PDB entry 2GAK | X-ray diffraction, 2.00 A resolution | chains A and B

[Chain A (and B)]
Protein: beta-1,6-N-acetylglucosaminyltransferase
Source organism: Mus musculus
Notes: EC 2.4.1.102; chain B of this document is another copy of the same molecule, construct and numbering; everything in this record applies to it too
UniProtKB: Q09324 (GCNT1_MOUSE); residues 38-428 here = UniProt positions 38-428
Chain sequence (391 residues; each row starts with the number of its first residue):
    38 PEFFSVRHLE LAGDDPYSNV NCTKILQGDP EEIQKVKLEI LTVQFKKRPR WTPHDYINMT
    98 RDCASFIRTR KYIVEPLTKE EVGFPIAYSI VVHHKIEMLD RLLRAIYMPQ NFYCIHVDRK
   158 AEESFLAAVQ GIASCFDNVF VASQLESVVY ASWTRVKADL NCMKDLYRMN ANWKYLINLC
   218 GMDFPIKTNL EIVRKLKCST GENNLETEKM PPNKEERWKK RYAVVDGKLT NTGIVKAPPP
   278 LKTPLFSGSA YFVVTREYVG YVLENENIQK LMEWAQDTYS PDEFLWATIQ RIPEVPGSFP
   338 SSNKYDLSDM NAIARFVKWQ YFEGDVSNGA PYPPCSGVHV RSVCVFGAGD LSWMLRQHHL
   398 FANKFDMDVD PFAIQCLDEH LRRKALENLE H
Not modelled in the structure: 38-43, 49-55, 425-428 (chain B: 38-43, 49-55, 75-84, 425-428)
UniProt features mapped onto this chain:
  - active site: Glu320 (Nucleophile)
  - binding site (UDP-N-acetyl-alpha-D-glucosamine): Val128 to His130, Asp155 to Lys157, Tyr187, Arg378, Lys401
  - binding site (a glycoprotein): Glu243, Asn250, Lys251, Arg254, Glu320, Lys341, Tyr358
  - glycosylation (N-linked (GlcNAc...) asparagine): Asn58, Asn95
  - mutagenesis: Cys217 (C217S: Protects from inactivation caused by air oxidation or thiol-reactive agents. Reduces the affinity for UDP-GlcNAc; when associated with A-378. Abolishes binding to UDP-GlcNAc ...), Arg378 (R378A: Loss of catalytic activity; when associated with S-217 and A-401. Reduces the affinity for UDP-GlcNAc; when associated with S-217), Lys401 (K401A: Loss of catalytic activity; when associated with S-217 and A-378. Abolishes binding to UDP-GlcNAc; when associated with S-217)
Disulfide bonds: Cys59-Cys413, Cys100-Cys172, Cys151-Cys199, Cys372-Cys381
Glycans and other covalent adducts: N-acetylglucosamine (NAG) linked to Asn58, Asn95

[Chain A / chain B interface]
Contacting residue pairs - 37 pairs, chain A then chain B:
  Cys235(A) - Cys235(B)  disulfide
  Pro330(A) - Ser364(B)
  Pro337(A) - Val363(B)  hydrophobic
  Ser338(A) - Gly366(B)  hydrogen bond (side chain-backbone)
  Ser339(A) - Gly366(B)
  Ser339(A) - Ala367(B)
  Ser339(A) - Pro368(B)
  Lys341(A) - Ser345(B)  hydrogen bond (backbone-side chain)
  Lys341(A) - Asp346(B)  salt bridge
  Lys341(A) - Met347(B)
  Lys341(A) - Asn348(B)
  Lys341(A) - Phe359(B)
  Lys341(A) - Pro368(B)
  Tyr342(A) - Met347(B)
  Tyr342(A) - Asn348(B)
  Tyr342(A) - Pro368(B)  hydrogen bond (side chain-backbone)
  Tyr342(A) - Trp390(B)
  Asp343(A) - Asn348(B)  hydrogen bond (backbone-side chain)
  Leu344(A) - Asn348(B)
  Ser345(A) - Lys341(B)  hydrogen bond (side chain-backbone)
  Asp346(A) - Lys341(B)  salt bridge
  Met347(A) - Lys341(B)
  Met347(A) - Tyr342(B)
  Asn348(A) - Lys341(B)
  Asn348(A) - Tyr342(B)
  Asn348(A) - Asp343(B)  hydrogen bond (side chain-backbone)
  Phe359(A) - Lys341(B)
  Val363(A) - Pro337(B)  hydrophobic
  Ser364(A) - Lys279(B)
  Asn365(A) - Lys279(B)  hydrogen bond
  Gly366(A) - Ser338(B)  hydrogen bond (backbone-side chain)
  Gly366(A) - Ser339(B)
  Ala367(A) - Ser339(B)
  Pro368(A) - Ser339(B)
  Pro368(A) - Lys341(B)
  Pro368(A) - Tyr342(B)  hydrogen bond (backbone-side chain)
  Trp390(A) - Tyr342(B)
Also at the interface, not in a pair above, chain A (24 interface residues in all): Lys232, Thr280, Gln394
Also at the interface, not in a pair above, chain B (23 interface residues in all): Pro330, Leu344, Asn365, Gln394
Disulfides between the chains: Cys235(A)-Cys235(B)

[Summary]
The interface between chain A and chain B involves 24 residues on one side and 23 on the other; the contacts
include 1 disulfide bond, 9 hydrogen bonds and 2 salt bridges. Polar contacts include Lys341(A)-Asp346(B),
Ser338(A)-Gly366(B) and Lys341(A)-Ser345(B).
Both chains are beta-1,6-N-acetylglucosaminyltransferase (Mus musculus). Entry 2GAK (X-ray crystal structure
of murine leukocyte-type Core 2 b1,6-N-acetylglucosaminyltransferase (C2GnT-L)) was determined by X-ray
diffraction (same publication as 2GAM).
